PDB entry 6BBG | X-ray diffraction, 6.90 A resolution (low resolution: residue-level contacts below are approximate; hydrogen-bond / salt-bridge calls are withheld) | chains A and B of the 6 polymer chains in the assembly

Chain A (and B):
Protein: Calcium release-activated calcium channel protein 1
Organism: Drosophila melanogaster
Notes: chain B of this document is another copy of the same molecule, construct and numbering; everything in this record applies to it too
Reference sequence: Q9U6B8 (CRCM1_DROME); residue numbers follow UniProt; this construct covers 133-341
Chain sequence (214 residues; each row starts with the number of its first residue):
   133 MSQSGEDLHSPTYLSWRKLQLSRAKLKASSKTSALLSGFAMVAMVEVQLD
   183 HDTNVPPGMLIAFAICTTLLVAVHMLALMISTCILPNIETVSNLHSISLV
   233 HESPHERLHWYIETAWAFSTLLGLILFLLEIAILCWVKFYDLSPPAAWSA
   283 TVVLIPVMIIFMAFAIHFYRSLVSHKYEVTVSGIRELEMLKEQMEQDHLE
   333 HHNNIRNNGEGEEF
Disordered / not traced: 133-147, 181-190, 220-239, 328-346
Construct notes: engineered mutation Ser224 (Cys in Q9U6B8), Thr283 (Cys in Q9U6B8); expression tag (342-346)
UniProt features mapped onto this chain:
  - site: Glu178 (Confers selective permeability to Ca(2+) ions)
  - mutagenesis: Val174 (V174A: Constitutively permeable to Ca(2+) ions in the absence of Stim), Glu178 (E178Q: Impairs store-operated Ca(2+) influx), Glu221 (E221Q: Does not affect store-operated Ca(2+) influx), Glu245 (E245Q: Decreases store-operated Ca(2+) influx), Glu262 (E262Q: Impairs store-operated Ca(2+) influx)
What the authors report for this chain:
  - conformationally variable residues (helix shift): Pro288, Ser306 to Lys308

Interface between chain A and chain B:
Contacting residue pairs - 47 pairs, chain A then chain B:
  Trp148(A) - Trp148(B)
  Arg155(A) - Arg155(B)
  Leu158(A) - Ala160(B)
  Lys159(A) - Lys159(B)
  Ser162(A) - Thr164(B)
  Lys163(A) - Lys163(B)
  Leu167(A) - Leu167(B)
  Ser169(A) - Phe259(B)
  Gly170(A) - Phe171(B)
  Met173(A) - Ala175(B)
  Met173(A) - Phe259(B)
  Met173(A) - Ile263(B)
  Met173(A) - Leu266(B)
  Met176(A) - Cys267(B)
  Val177(A) - Ala175(B)
  Val177(A) - Glu178(B)
  Val177(A) - Val179(B)
  Glu178(A) - Glu178(B)
  Leu192(A) - Ala278(B)
  Ile193(A) - Ala278(B)
  Ile193(A) - Ser281(B)
  Phe195(A) - Phe271(B)
  Ala196(A) - Phe271(B)
  Ala196(A) - Ala278(B)
  Ala196(A) - Ser281(B)
  Ile197(A) - Ser281(B)
  Thr199(A) - Ile263(B)
  Thr200(A) - Cys267(B)
  Thr200(A) - Ala282(B)
  Thr200(A) - Val285(B)
  Leu201(A) - Val285(B)
  Leu201(A) - Val289(B)
  Val203(A) - Phe259(B)
  Ala204(A) - Leu260(B)
  Ala204(A) - Val289(B)
  Met207(A) - Leu256(B)
  Met207(A) - Phe259(B)
  Met207(A) - Phe293(B)
  Leu208(A) - Phe293(B)
  Leu210(A) - Leu256(B)
  Met211(A) - Leu253(B)
  Met211(A) - Leu256(B)
  Met211(A) - Phe293(B)
  Thr214(A) - Thr252(B)
  Tyr243(A) - Phe296(B)
  Ile244(A) - Phe296(B)
  Ile244(A) - Phe300(B)
Interface residues without a listed pair, chain A (37 interface residues in all): Ala166, Phe171, Val174, Gln180, Cys215, Leu240, Ala247
Interface residues without a listed pair, chain B (36 interface residues in all): Gln152, Ala156, Ala172, Trp248, Ala249, Glu262, Lys270, Ser303

In short:
37 residues of chain A and 36 residues of chain B are in contact. Curated annotation (UniProt) lists 5
mutagenesis sites on chain A. The paper reports conformational variability at Pro288(A) and Ser306(A).
Chain A and chain B are both Calcium release-activated calcium channel protein 1 (Drosophila melanogaster);
the structure, The CRAC channel Orai in an unlatched-closed conformation, was determined by X-ray diffraction
(same publication as 6BBF, 6BBH and 6BBI).
